PDB entry 2BH2 | X-ray diffraction, 2.15 A resolution | chains A and C

# Chain A
Protein: 23S rRNA (uracil-5-)-METHYLTRANSFERASE ruma
Source organism: Escherichia coli
Notes: EC 2.1.1.-
UniProt: P55135 (RUMA_ECOLI); residues 2-433 here correspond to UniProt positions 1-432 (UniProt number = residue number - 1)
Amino-acid sequence (433 residues; row label = number of the first residue in the row):
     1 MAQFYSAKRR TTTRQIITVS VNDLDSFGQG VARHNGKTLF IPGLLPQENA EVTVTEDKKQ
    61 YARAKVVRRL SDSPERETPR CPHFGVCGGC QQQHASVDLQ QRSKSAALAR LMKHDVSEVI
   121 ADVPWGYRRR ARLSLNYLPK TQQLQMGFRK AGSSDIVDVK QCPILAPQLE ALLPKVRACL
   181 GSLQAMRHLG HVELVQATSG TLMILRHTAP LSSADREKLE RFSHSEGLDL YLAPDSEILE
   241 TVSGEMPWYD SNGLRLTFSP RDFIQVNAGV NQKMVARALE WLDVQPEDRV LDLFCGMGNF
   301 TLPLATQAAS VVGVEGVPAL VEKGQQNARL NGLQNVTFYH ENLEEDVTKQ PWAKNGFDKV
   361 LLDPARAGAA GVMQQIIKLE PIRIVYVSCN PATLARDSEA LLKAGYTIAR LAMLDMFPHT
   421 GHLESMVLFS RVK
Unresolved in the structure: 1-14, 433
Bound ions: 4Fe-4S cluster Fe: Cys81, Cys87, Cys90, Cys162
Ligand contacts:
  - S-adenosylhomocysteine (SAH): Phe263, Gln265, Phe294, Cys295, Gly296, Met297, Asn299, Phe300, Glu315, Gly316, Val317, Leu320, Glu341, Asn342, Leu343, Glu344, Asp363, Pro364, Ala365
  - 4Fe-4S cluster (SF4): Cys81, His83, Phe84, Cys87, Gly89, Cys90, Gln93, Phe148, Val159, Gln161, Cys162, Pro163, Ile164
From the paper describing this entry:
  - binding site for 23S ribosomal RNA 1932-1968 (chain C): Phe27, Phe40, Tyr61, Gly89, Arg128, Arg132, Arg149, Phe263, Gln265, Asp363, Arg366, Cys389, Phe417, Glu424
  - binding site for S-adenosylhomocysteine: Gln265, Phe294, Asp363
  - catalytic residues: Cys389, Glu424
  - specificity-determining residues: Gln265
  - contacts within the chain: Gln265-Asp363 (hydrogen bond)
  - mutagenesis - Q265A (830- fold), D363N (2-fold), E424A (1200-fold), E424Q (350-fold): decreased catalytic activity
  - mutagenesis - Q265E, D363A: abolished catalytic activity
  - conformationally variable residues (side-chain flip): Phe263, Gln265, Arg366, Glu424

# Chain C
Molecule: 23S ribosomal RNA 1932-1968
Sequence (37 nucleotides; numbered 1932 to 1968; the number before each row is that of its first residue):
  1932 AGCGAAAXUC CUUGUCGGGU AAGUUCCGAC CUGCACG
Unresolved in the structure: 1962-1968
Modified / non-standard residues: FMU (5-fluoro-5-methyluridine-5'-monophosphate) at position 1939
From the paper describing this entry:
  - binding site for 4Fe-4S cluster: U1940
  - contacts within the chain: U1940-C1941 (pi stacking), A1938-C1942 (pi stacking)
  - binding site for S-adenosylhomocysteine: A1937

# Interface between chain A and chain C
Pairs across the interface (91; chain A residue first):
  Asp23(A) with A1952(C), base contact; G1954(C), hydrogen bond to the base
  Asp25(A) with G1954(C), base contact; U1955(C), hydrogen bond to the base
  Phe27(A) with U1955(C), base contact; U1956(C), sugar contact
  Gln29(A) with U1955(C), hydrogen bond to the base
  Val31(A) with G1954(C), base contact
  Arg33(A) with A1952(C), hydrogen bond to the phosphate; A1953(C), salt bridge to the phosphate; G1954(C), base contact
  Asn35(A) with A1953(C), hydrogen bond to the base
  Gly36(A) with A1953(C), base contact
  Lys37(A) with A1953(C), base contact
  Thr38(A) with A1953(C), hydrogen bond to the sugar; G1954(C), hydrogen bond to the base
  Phe40(A) with G1954(C), sugar contact; U1955(C), base contact
  Lys58(A) with U1946(C), salt bridge to the phosphate
  Lys59(A) with G1948(C), salt bridge to the phosphate; G1949(C), salt bridge to the phosphate; A1953(C), base contact
  Gln60(A) with A1953(C), hydrogen bond to the sugar; G1954(C), phosphate contact
  Tyr61(A) with G1954(C), sugar contact; U1955(C), sugar contact
  Arg63(A) with U1955(C), hydrogen bond to the sugar
  Gly88(A) with C1941(C), sugar contact
  Gly89(A) with U1940(C), hydrogen bond to the sugar; C1941(C), sugar contact
  Arg110(A) with U1951(C), hydrogen bond to the sugar; A1952(C), hydrogen bond to the base
  Arg128(A) with U1940(C), salt bridge to the phosphate
  Arg130(A) with FMU_1939(C), base contact
  Ala131(A) with U1940(C), base contact
  Arg132(A) with G1935(C), hydrogen bond to the sugar; A1938(C), base contact; U1940(C), hydrogen bond to the base; C1941(C), hydrogen bond to the base; C1942(C), hydrogen bond to the base
  Leu135(A) with G1933(C), hydrogen bond to the base
  Asn136(A) with A1932(C), hydrogen bond to the base
  Phe148(A) with U1940(C), base contact; C1941(C), base contact
  Arg149(A) with G1933(C), hydrogen bond to the base; C1934(C), hydrogen bond to the base; C1941(C), hydrogen bond to the sugar; C1942(C), sugar contact
  Lys150(A) with C1941(C), sugar contact
  Ala151(A) with C1941(C), sugar contact; C1942(C), phosphate contact
  Gly152(A) with C1942(C), hydrogen bond to the phosphate; U1943(C), base contact
  Ser153(A) with C1942(C), sugar contact; U1943(C), base contact
  Ser154(A) with U1943(C), base contact
  Leu189(A) with G1933(C), hydrogen bond to the base
  Gly190(A) with G1933(C), hydrogen bond to the base; C1934(C), sugar contact
  His191(A) with C1934(C), hydrogen bond to the sugar; G1935(C), sugar contact
  Arg206(A) with C1934(C), hydrogen bond to the phosphate; G1935(C), salt bridge to the phosphate
  Thr208(A) with G1933(C), sugar contact
  Arg261(A) with G1935(C), sugar contact
  Phe263(A) with FMU_1939(C), phosphate contact
  Gln265(A) with FMU_1939(C), base contact
  Val266(A) with U1940(C), phosphate contact
  Gly316(A) with A1937(C), base contact
  Asn342(A) with A1937(C), hydrogen bond to the base
  Asp363(A) with FMU_1939(C), base contact
  Pro364(A) with FMU_1939(C), base contact
  Ala365(A) with A1937(C), sugar contact; A1938(C), phosphate contact
  Arg366(A) with A1938(C), hydrogen bond to the sugar; FMU_1939(C), hydrogen bond to the sugar; U1940(C), phosphate contact; C1941(C), salt bridge to the phosphate
  Ser388(A) with FMU_1939(C), base contact
  Cys389(A) with FMU_1939(C), covalent bond
  Asn390(A) with C1957(C), hydrogen bond to the phosphate
  Ala392(A) with U1956(C), sugar contact; C1957(C), sugar contact
  Arg396(A) with C1957(C), hydrogen bond to the phosphate; C1958(C), salt bridge to the phosphate
  Phe417(A) with FMU_1939(C), base contact; U1940(C), phosphate contact
  Thr420(A) with U1940(C), sugar contact
  His422(A) with U1940(C), hydrogen bond to the phosphate; C1941(C), salt bridge to the phosphate
  Glu424(A) with FMU_1939(C), base contact
Also at the interface, not in a pair above, chain A (62 interface residues in all): Gln91, Leu111, Val317, Glu344, Val387, Thr393

# In short
62 residues of chain A face 22 of chain C across their interface; the contacts include 1 covalent bond, 32
hydrogen bonds and 9 salt bridges. Polar contacts include Asp23(A)-G1954(C), Asp25(A)-U1955(C) and
Gln29(A)-U1955(C). The paper reports catalytic residues Cys389(A) and Glu424(A); Q265A, D363N and E424A of
chain A, among others, reduce catalytic activity; 6 substitutions were tested in all.
Chain A is 23S rRNA (uracil-5-)-METHYLTRANSFERASE ruma (Escherichia coli) and chain C is 23S ribosomal RNA
1932-1968; the structure, Crystal Structure of E. coli 5-methyluridine methyltransferase RumA in complex with
ribosomal RNA substrate and S-adenosylhomocysteine, was determined by X-ray diffraction.
